PDB entry 7N1H | electron microscopy, 4.30 A resolution (low resolution: residue-level contacts below are approximate; hydrogen-bond / salt-bridge calls are withheld) | chains E and I of the 16 polymer chains in the assembly

== Chain E ==
Protein: E2 envelope glycoprotein
Source organism: Venezuelan equine encephalitis virus
UniProt: A0A0C4MX98 (A0A0C4MX98_9VIRU); residues 1-423 here correspond to UniProt positions 335-757 (UniProt number = residue number + 334)
Chain sequence (423 residues; numbered 1 to 423; the number before each row is that of its first residue):
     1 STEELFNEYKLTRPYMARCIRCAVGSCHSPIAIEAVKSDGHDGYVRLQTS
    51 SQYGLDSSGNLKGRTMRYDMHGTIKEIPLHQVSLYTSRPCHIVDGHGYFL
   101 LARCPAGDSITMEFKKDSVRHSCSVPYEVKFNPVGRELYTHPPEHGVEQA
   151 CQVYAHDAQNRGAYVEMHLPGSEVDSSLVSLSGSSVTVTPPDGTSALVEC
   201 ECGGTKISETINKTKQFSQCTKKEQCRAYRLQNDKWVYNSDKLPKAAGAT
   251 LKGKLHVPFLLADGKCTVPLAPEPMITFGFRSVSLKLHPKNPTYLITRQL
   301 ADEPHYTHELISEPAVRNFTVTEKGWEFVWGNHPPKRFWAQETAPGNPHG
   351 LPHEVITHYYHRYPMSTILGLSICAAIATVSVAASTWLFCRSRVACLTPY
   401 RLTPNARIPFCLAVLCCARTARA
Disulfide bonds: Cys19-Cys123, Cys22-Cys27, Cys90-Cys104, Cys151-Cys266, Cys396-Cys417
Glycans and other covalent adducts: N-acetylglucosamine (NAG) linked to Asn318

== Chain I ==
Protein: Capsid
Source organism: Venezuelan equine encephalitis virus
UniProt: A0A0C4MX98 (A0A0C4MX98_9VIRU); residue numbers follow UniProt; this construct covers 114-275
Chain sequence (162 residues; numbered 114 to 275; the number before each row is that of its first residue):
   114 KRQRMVMKLESDKTFPIMLEGKINGYACVVGGKLFRPMHVEGKIDNDVLA
   164 ALKTKKASKYDLEYADVPQNMRADTFKYTHEKPQGYYSWHHGAVQYENGR
   214 FTVPKGVGAKGDSGRPILDNQGRVVAIVLGGVNEGSRTALSVVMWNEKGV
   264 TVKYTPENCEQW

== Interface between chain E and chain I ==
Contacting residue pairs (10; chain E residue first):
  Thr398(E) - Tyr173(I)
  Arg401(E) - Trp258(I)
  Arg401(E) - Thr264(I)
  Leu402(E) - Val143(I)
  Thr403(E) - Trp258(I)
  Thr403(E) - Gly262(I)
  Thr403(E) - Thr264(I)
  Pro404(E) - Tyr191(I)
  Pro404(E) - His193(I)
  Pro404(E) - Trp258(I)
Also at the interface, not in a pair above, chain E (6 interface residues in all): Pro399

== Summary ==
Chain E and chain I form an interface of 6 and 7 residues respectively.
Chain E is E2 envelope glycoprotein and chain I is Capsid, both from Venezuelan equine encephalitis virus; the
structure, CryoEM structure of Venezuelan equine encephalitis virus VLP in complex with the LDLRAD3 receptor,
was determined by electron microscopy together with 7N1I from the same study.
